PDB entry 1S66 | X-ray diffraction, 1.80 A resolution | chains L and U

# Chain L (and U)
Protein: Hypothetical protein yddU
Organism: Escherichia coli
Notes: chain U of this document is another copy of the same molecule, construct and numbering; everything in this record applies to it too
UniProtKB: P76129 (DOS_ECOLI); residues 16-134 here correspond to UniProt positions 8-126 (UniProt number = residue number - 8)
Sequence (119 residues; row label = number of the first residue in the row):
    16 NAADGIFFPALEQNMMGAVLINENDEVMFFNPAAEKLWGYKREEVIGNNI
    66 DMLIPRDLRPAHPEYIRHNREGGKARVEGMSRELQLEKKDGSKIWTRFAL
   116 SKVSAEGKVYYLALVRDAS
Swiss-Prot annotation at these positions:
  - binding site (heme): His-77, Met-95
Ion coordination: heme Fe: His-77 (together with oxygen molecule)
Ligand contacts:
  - heme (HEM): Val-34, Ile-36, Trp-53, Ile-65, Leu-68, Ile-69, Pro-70, Leu-73, His-77, Tyr-80, Ile-81, Asn-84, Met-95, Arg-97, Leu-99, Gln-100, Leu-101, Phe-113, Leu-115, Tyr-126, Leu-127, Ala-128
  - oxygen molecule (OXY): Arg-97, Leu-99, Phe-113, Leu-115

# Chain L / chain U interface
Pairs across the interface (57):
  Asp-19(L) / Glu-121(U)
  Gly-20(L) / Ala-120(U)
  Gly-20(L) / Glu-121(U)
  Ile-21(L) / Leu-35(U)  hydrophobic
  Ile-21(L) / Glu-121(U)
  Phe-22(L) / Phe-23(U)  hydrophobic
  Phe-22(L) / Leu-26(U)  hydrophobic
  Phe-22(L) / Phe-44(U)  hydrophobic
  Phe-23(L) / Phe-22(U)  hydrophobic
  Pro-24(L) / Val-118(U)
  Pro-24(L) / Ala-120(U)  hydrophobic
  Ala-25(L) / Leu-26(U)  hydrophobic
  Ala-25(L) / Val-118(U)
  Ala-25(L) / Leu-127(U)  hydrophobic
  Leu-26(L) / Phe-22(U)  hydrophobic
  Leu-26(L) / Leu-26(U)  hydrophobic
  Gln-28(L) / Arg-91(U)  hydrogen bond (backbone-side chain)
  Gln-28(L) / Lys-117(U)
  Gln-28(L) / Ser-119(U)  hydrogen bond (side chain-backbone)
  Asn-29(L) / Arg-91(U)  hydrogen bond (backbone-side chain)
  Asn-29(L) / Ser-116(U)  hydrogen bond
  Asn-29(L) / Leu-127(U)
  Asn-29(L) / Leu-129(U)
  Met-30(L) / Arg-91(U)
  Met-30(L) / Ala-114(U)  hydrophobic
  Met-30(L) / Leu-115(U)
  Met-30(L) / Ser-116(U)  hydrogen bond (backbone-side chain)
  Met-31(L) / Ala-114(U)  hydrophobic
  Met-31(L) / Leu-129(U)  hydrophobic
  Leu-35(L) / Ile-21(U)  hydrophobic
  Met-43(L) / Ile-21(U)  hydrophobic
  Phe-44(L) / Phe-22(U)  hydrophobic
  Arg-91(L) / Gln-28(U)  hydrogen bond
  Glu-93(L) / Gln-28(U)
  Glu-93(L) / Met-30(U)
  Met-95(L) / Met-30(U)
  Ser-96(L) / Met-30(U)
  Ser-96(L) / Arg-131(U)
  Arg-112(L) / Arg-131(U)
  Ala-114(L) / Met-31(U)  hydrophobic
  Leu-115(L) / Met-30(U)
  Ser-116(L) / Gln-28(U)
  Ser-116(L) / Asn-29(U)  hydrogen bond
  Ser-116(L) / Met-30(U)  hydrogen bond (side chain-backbone)
  Lys-117(L) / Gln-28(U)
  Val-118(L) / Pro-24(U)
  Val-118(L) / Ala-25(U)
  Val-118(L) / Gln-28(U)
  Ser-119(L) / Gln-28(U)  hydrogen bond (backbone-side chain)
  Tyr-125(L) / Ile-21(U)
  Leu-127(L) / Ala-25(U)  hydrophobic
  Leu-127(L) / Asn-29(U)
  Leu-129(L) / Asn-29(U)
  Leu-129(L) / Met-31(U)  hydrophobic
  Arg-131(L) / Arg-112(U)
  Arg-131(L) / Phe-113(U)  hydrogen bond (side chain-backbone)
  Arg-131(L) / Ala-114(U)
Interface residues without a listed pair, chain L (33 interface residues in all): Ala-17, Ala-120, Glu-121
Interface residues without a listed pair, chain U (28 interface residues in all): Ser-96, Tyr-125

# Summary
The interface between chain L and chain U involves 33 residues on one side and 28 on the other; the contacts
include 10 hydrogen bonds. Polar contacts include Gln-28(L)/Arg-91(U), Gln-28(L)/Ser-119(U) and
Asn-29(L)/Arg-91(U). Bound to chain L: heme and oxygen molecule.
Both chains are Hypothetical protein yddU (Escherichia coli). Entry 1S66 (Crystal structure of heme domain of
direct oxygen sensor from E. coli) was determined by X-ray diffraction (same publication as 1S67).
